PDB entry 2WVH | X-ray diffraction, 2.30 A resolution | chains Y and Z of the 4 polymer chains in the assembly

# Chain Y (and Z)
Name: Pyruvate decarboxylase
From: Zymomonas mobilis
Notes: EC 4.1.1.1; chain Z of this document is another copy of the same molecule, construct and numbering; everything in this record applies to it too
UniProtKB: P06672 (PDC_ZYMMO); residues 1-568 here = UniProt positions 1-568
Chain sequence (568 residues; row label = number of the first residue in the row):
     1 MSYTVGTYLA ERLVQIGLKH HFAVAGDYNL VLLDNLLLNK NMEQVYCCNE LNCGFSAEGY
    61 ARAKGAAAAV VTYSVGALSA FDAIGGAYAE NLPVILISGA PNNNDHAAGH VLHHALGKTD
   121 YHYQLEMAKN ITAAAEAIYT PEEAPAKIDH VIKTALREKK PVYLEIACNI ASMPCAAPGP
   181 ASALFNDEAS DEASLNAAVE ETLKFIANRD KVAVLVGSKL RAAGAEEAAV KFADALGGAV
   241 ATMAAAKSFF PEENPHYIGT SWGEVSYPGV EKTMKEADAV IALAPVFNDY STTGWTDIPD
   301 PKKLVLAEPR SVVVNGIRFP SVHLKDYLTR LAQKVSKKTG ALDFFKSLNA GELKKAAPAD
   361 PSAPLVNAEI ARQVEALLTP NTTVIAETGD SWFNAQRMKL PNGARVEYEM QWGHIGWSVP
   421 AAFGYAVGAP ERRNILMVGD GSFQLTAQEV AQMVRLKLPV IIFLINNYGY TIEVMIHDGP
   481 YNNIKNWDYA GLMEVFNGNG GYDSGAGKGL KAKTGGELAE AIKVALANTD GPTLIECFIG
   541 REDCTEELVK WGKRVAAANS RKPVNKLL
Not modelled in the structure: 1, 567-568
Reported in the primary citation:
  - catalytic residues: Asp27, His113, His114 (proposed by the authors, not directly observed)
  - mutagenesis - D27E, H113K, H113Q, H113R, H114Q, E473D (1000-fold), E473Q (4000-fold): decreased catalytic activity (citing earlier work)
  - mutagenesis - H114A: abolished catalytic activity (citing earlier work)

# Chain Y / chain Z interface
Residue-residue contacts - 20 pairs, chain Y then chain Z:
  His106(Y) - Ala107(Z)
  Ala107(Y) - Asn103(Z)
  Ala107(Y) - His106(Z)
  Ala107(Y) - Tyr139(Z)  hydrophobic
  Ala107(Y) - Thr140(Z)
  Ala108(Y) - Thr140(Z)
  Gly109(Y) - Thr140(Z)
  Gly109(Y) - Glu143(Z)
  Thr119(Y) - Glu143(Z)  hydrogen bond
  His122(Y) - His122(Z)
  His122(Y) - Glu126(Z)  salt bridge
  Glu126(Y) - His122(Z)  salt bridge
  Tyr139(Y) - Ala107(Z)  hydrophobic
  Thr140(Y) - Ala107(Z)
  Thr140(Y) - Ala108(Z)
  Thr140(Y) - Gly109(Z)
  Glu143(Y) - Gly109(Z)
  Glu143(Y) - Thr119(Z)  hydrogen bond
  Arg561(Y) - Lys566(Z)
  Lys566(Y) - Lys566(Z)
Also at the interface, not in a pair above, chain Y (16 interface residues in all): Asn103, Leu125, Val564, Asn565
Also at the interface, not in a pair above, chain Z (15 interface residues in all): Leu125, Arg561, Val564

# Summary
Chain Y and chain Z form an interface of 16 and 15 residues respectively, with 2 hydrogen bonds and 2 salt
bridges. Polar pairs include His122(Y)-Glu126(Z) and Thr119(Y)-Glu143(Z). The paper reports catalytic residues
Asp27(Y), His113(Y) and His114(Y); D27E, H113K and H113Q of chain Y, among others, reduce catalytic activity;
8 substitutions were tested in all.
Chain Y and chain Z are both Pyruvate decarboxylase (Zymomonas mobilis); the structure, Structural insights
into the pre-reaction state of pyruvate decarboxylase from Zymomonas mobilis, was determined by X-ray
diffraction (same publication as 2WVA and 2WVG).
